Entry 7WOS (electron microscopy, 3.91 A resolution); this record covers chains A and G of the 7 polymer chains in the assembly.

# Chain A
Protein: Spike glycoprotein
From: Severe acute respiratory syndrome coronavirus 2
UniProt: P0DTC2 (SPIKE_SARS2); aligned to UniProt positions 1-1208 over residues 1-1208
Amino-acid sequence (1285 residues; each row starts with the number of its first residue; note: 8 numbers in that range are skipped by the numbering (no residue carries them; nothing is unmodelled there); a row labelled like 177A-177E holds insertion residues (177A, then the next letters in order)):
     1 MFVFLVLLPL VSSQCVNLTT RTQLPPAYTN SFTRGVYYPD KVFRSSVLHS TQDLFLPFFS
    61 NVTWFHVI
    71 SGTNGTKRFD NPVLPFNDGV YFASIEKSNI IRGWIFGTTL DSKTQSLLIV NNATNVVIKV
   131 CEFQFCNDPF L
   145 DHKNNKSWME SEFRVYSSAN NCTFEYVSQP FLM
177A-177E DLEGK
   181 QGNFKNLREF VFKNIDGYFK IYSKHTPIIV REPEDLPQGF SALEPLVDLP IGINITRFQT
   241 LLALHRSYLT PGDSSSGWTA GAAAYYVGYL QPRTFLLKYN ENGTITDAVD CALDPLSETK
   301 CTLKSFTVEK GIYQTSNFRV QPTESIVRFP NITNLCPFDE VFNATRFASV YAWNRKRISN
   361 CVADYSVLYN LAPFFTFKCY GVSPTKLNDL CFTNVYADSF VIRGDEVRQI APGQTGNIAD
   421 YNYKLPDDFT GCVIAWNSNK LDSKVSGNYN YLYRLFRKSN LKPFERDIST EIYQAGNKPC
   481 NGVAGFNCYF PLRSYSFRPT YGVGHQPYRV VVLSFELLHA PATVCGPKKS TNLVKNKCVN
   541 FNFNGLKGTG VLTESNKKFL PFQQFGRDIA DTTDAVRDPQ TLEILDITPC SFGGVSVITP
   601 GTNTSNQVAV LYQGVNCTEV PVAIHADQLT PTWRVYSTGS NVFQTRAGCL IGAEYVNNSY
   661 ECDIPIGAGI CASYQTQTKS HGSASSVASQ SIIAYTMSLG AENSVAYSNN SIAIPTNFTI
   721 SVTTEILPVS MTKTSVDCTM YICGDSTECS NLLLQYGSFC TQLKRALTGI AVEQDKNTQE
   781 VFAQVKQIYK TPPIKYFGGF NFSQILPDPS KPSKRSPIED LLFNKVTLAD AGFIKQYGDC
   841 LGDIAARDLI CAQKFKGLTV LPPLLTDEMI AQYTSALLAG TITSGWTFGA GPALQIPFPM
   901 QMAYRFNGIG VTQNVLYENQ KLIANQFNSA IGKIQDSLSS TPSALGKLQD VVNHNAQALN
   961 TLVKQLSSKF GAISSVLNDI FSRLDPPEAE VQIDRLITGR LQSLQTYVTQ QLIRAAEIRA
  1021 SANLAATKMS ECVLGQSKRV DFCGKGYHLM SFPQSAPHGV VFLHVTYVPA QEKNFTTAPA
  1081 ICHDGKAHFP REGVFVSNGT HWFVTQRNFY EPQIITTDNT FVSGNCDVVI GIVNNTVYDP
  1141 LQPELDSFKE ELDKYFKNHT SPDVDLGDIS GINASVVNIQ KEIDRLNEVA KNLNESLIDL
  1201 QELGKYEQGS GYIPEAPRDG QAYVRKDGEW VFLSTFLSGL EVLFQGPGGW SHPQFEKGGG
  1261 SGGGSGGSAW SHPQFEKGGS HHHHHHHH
Not modelled in the structure: 1-23, 71-78, 145-155, 177A-177E, 248-260, 621-640, 677-688, 828-846, 1148-1288
Differences from the reference sequence: variant Val67 (Ala in P0DTC2), Ile95 (Thr in P0DTC2), Asp145 (Gly142 in P0DTC2), Ile209 (Leu212 in P0DTC2), Asp339 (Gly in P0DTC2), Leu371 (Ser in P0DTC2), Pro373 (Ser in P0DTC2), Phe375 (Ser in P0DTC2), Asn417 (Lys in P0DTC2), Lys440 (Asn in P0DTC2), Ser446 (Gly in P0DTC2), Asn477 (Ser in P0DTC2), Lys478 (Thr in P0DTC2), Ala484 (Glu in P0DTC2), Arg493 (Gln in P0DTC2), Ser496 (Gly in P0DTC2), Arg498 (Gln in P0DTC2), Tyr501 (Asn in P0DTC2), His505 (Tyr in P0DTC2), Lys547 (Thr in P0DTC2), Gly614 (Asp in P0DTC2), Tyr655 (His in P0DTC2), Lys679 (Asn in P0DTC2), His681 (Pro in P0DTC2), Lys764 (Asn in P0DTC2), Tyr796 (Asp in P0DTC2), Pro817 (Phe in P0DTC2), Lys856 (Asn in P0DTC2), His954 (Gln in P0DTC2), Lys969 (Asn in P0DTC2), Phe981 (Leu in P0DTC2); insertion (212-214); engineered mutation Gly682 (Arg in P0DTC2), Ser683 (Arg in P0DTC2), Ser685 (Arg in P0DTC2), Pro892 (Ala in P0DTC2), Pro899 (Ala in P0DTC2), Pro942 (Ala in P0DTC2), Pro986 (Lys in P0DTC2), Pro987 (Val in P0DTC2); expression tag (1209-1288)
Disulfides: Cys131-Cys166, Cys291-Cys301, Cys336-Cys361, Cys379-Cys432, Cys391-Cys525, Cys480-Cys488, Cys538-Cys590, Cys617-Cys649, Cys662-Cys671, Cys738-Cys760, Cys743-Cys749, Cys1032-Cys1043, Cys1082-Cys1126
Covalent attachments: N-acetylglucosamine (NAG) linked to Asn709, Asn717, Asn801, Asn1098, Asn1134

# Chain G
Protein: GW01 Fv
From: Homo sapiens
Amino-acid sequence (251 residues; row label = number of the first residue in the row):
     1 QSVLTQPPSA SGTPGQRVTI SCSGSSSNIG SNTVNWYQQL PGTAPKLLIY SNNQRPSGVP
    61 DRFSGSKSGT SASLAISGLQ SEDEADYYCA AWDDSLNWVF GGGTKLTVLG GGGSGGGGSG
   121 GGGSEVQLVE SGGGVVQPGG SLRLSCAASG FRFDDHAMHW VRQAPGKGLE WVSVISGDGG
   181 STYYADSVKG RFSISRDDSK NSLYLQMNSL RTEDTALYYC AKDRSYGPPD VFNYEYGMDV
   241 WGQGTTVTVS S
Not modelled in the structure: 1-2, 111-124
Disulfides: Cys22-Cys89, Cys146-Cys220

# Interface between chain A and chain G
Residue-residue contacts - 15 pairs, chain A then chain G:
  Gly476(A) - Leu4(G)
  Asn477(A) - Gln6(G)  hydrogen bond (side chain-backbone)
  Asn477(A) - Pro7(G)
  Asn477(A) - Pro8(G)
  Asn477(A) - Gly102(G)
  Asn477(A) - Gly103(G)
  Lys478(A) - Gly102(G)
  Lys478(A) - Lys167(G)
  Lys478(A) - Gly168(G)
  Pro479(A) - Lys167(G)
  Cys480(A) - Lys167(G)
  Asn481(A) - Lys167(G)  hydrogen bond
  Ala484(A) - Glu213(G)
  Phe486(A) - Leu169(G)
  Phe486(A) - Glu170(G)
Interface residues without a listed pair, chain A (11 interface residues in all): Val483, Asn487, Tyr489
Interface residues without a listed pair, chain G (15 interface residues in all): Val3, Gly101, Ser187, Arg211

# In short
11 residues of chain A and 15 residues of chain G are in contact; the contacts include 2 hydrogen bonds. Among
the polar pairs are Asn477(A)-Gln6(G) and Asn481(A)-Lys167(G). N-acetylglucosamine is covalently linked to
Asn709(A), Asn717(A), Asn801(A), Asn1098(A) and Asn1134(A).
Here chain A is Spike glycoprotein (Severe acute respiratory syndrome coronavirus 2) and chain G is GW01 Fv
(Homo sapiens). Entry 7WOS (The state 3 of Omicron Spike with bispecific antibody FD01) was determined by
electron microscopy (same publication as 7WOP, 7WOQ, 7WOR, 7WOU, 7WOV and 7WOW).
